7EU9 - chains A and D of the 4 polymer chains in the assembly; structure by X-ray diffraction, 2.35 A resolution.

[Chain A]
Molecule: Cas12i1 D647A mutant
From: Lachnospiraceae bacterium ND2006
Amino-acid sequence (1101 residues; each row starts with the number of its first residue):
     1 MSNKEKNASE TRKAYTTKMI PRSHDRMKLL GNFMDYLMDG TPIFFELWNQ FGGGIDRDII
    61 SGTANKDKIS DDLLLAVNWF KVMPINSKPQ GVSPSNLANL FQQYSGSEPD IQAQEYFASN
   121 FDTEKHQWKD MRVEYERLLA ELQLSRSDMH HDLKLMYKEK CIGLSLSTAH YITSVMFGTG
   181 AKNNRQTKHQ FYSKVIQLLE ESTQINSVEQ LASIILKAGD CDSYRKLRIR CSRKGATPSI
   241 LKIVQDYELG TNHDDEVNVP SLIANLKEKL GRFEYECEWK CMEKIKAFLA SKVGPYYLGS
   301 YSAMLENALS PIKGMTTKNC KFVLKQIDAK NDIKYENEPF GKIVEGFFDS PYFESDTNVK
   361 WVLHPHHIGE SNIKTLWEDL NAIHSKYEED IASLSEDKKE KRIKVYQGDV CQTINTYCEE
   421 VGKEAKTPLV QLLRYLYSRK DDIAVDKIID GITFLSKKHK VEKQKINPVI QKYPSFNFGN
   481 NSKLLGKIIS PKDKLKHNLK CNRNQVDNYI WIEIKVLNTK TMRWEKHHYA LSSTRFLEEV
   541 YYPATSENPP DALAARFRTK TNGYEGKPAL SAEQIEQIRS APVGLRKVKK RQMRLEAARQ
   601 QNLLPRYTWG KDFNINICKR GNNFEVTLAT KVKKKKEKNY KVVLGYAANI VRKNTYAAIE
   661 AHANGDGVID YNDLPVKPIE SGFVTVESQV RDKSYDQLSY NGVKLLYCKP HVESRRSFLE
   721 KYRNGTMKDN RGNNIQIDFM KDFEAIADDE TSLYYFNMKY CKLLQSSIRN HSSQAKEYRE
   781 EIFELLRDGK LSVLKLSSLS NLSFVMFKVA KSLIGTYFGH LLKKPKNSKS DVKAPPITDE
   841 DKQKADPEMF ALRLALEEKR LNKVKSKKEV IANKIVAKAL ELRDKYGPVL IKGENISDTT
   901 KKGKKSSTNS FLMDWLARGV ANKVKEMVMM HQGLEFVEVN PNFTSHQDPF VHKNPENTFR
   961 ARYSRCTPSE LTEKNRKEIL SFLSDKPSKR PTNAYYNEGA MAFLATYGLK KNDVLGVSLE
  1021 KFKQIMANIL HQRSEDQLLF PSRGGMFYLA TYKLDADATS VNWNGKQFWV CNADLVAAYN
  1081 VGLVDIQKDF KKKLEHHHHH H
Disordered / not traced: 1-6, 827-833, 1092-1101
Modified residues: Mse1, Mse19, Mse27, Mse34, Mse38, Mse83, Mse131, Mse149, Mse156, Mse176, Mse282, Mse304, Mse315, Mse522, Mse593, Mse727, Mse740, Mse758, Mse806, Mse849, Mse913, Mse927, Mse929, Mse930, Mse1001, Mse1026, Mse1046 (selenomethionine)

[Chain D]
Molecule: 40-nt DNA strand
Sequence (40 nucleotides; numbered 1 to 40; the number before each row is that of its first residue):
     1 GTCTAGTTCT ATTAAAAGGC AAGGCGCTAC AAGCTCCCCC
Disordered / not traced: 13-17, 30-40

[How chain A and chain D interact]
Residue-residue contacts - 72 pairs, chain A then chain D:
  His170(A) with DT7(D), base contact; DT8(D), base contact
  Tyr171(A) with DT8(D), base contact; DC9(D), base contact
  Ser174(A) with DT7(D), hydrogen bond to the phosphate; DT8(D), base contact
  Val175(A) with DT8(D), phosphate contact
  Gly178(A) with DT7(D), phosphate contact
  Thr179(A) with DT7(D), hydrogen bond to the phosphate
  Gly180(A) with DG6(D), phosphate contact; DT7(D), hydrogen bond to the phosphate
  Ala181(A) with DT7(D), sugar contact
  Lys182(A) with DT7(D), salt bridge to the phosphate; DT8(D), phosphate contact
  Asn183(A) with DT8(D), hydrogen bond to the phosphate
  Lys188(A) with DT8(D), phosphate contact; DC9(D), salt bridge to the phosphate
  Lys234(A) with DT8(D), sugar contact
  Gly235(A) with DT7(D), base contact; DT8(D), sugar contact
  Ala236(A) with DT8(D), hydrogen bond to the base; DC9(D), sugar contact
  Pro238(A) with DC9(D), phosphate contact; DT10(D), phosphate contact
  Ser239(A) with DT10(D), hydrogen bond to the phosphate
  Asn265(A) with DA11(D), phosphate contact; DT12(D), sugar contact
  Lys269(A) with DT10(D), phosphate contact; DA11(D), salt bridge to the phosphate
  Arg272(A) with DC9(D), salt bridge to the phosphate
  Phe273(A) with DC9(D), phosphate contact
  Leu298(A) with DT7(D), base contact
  Asn481(A) with DG6(D), base contact
  Lys515(A) with DA5(D), salt bridge to the phosphate
  Asn649(A) with DC25(D), phosphate contact; DG26(D), phosphate contact
  Ile650(A) with DC25(D), sugar contact; DG26(D), hydrogen bond to the phosphate
  Val651(A) with DG26(D), hydrogen bond to the phosphate
  Arg652(A) with DG26(D), salt bridge to the phosphate; DC27(D), salt bridge to the phosphate
  Tyr755(A) with DT28(D), hydrogen bond to the base; DA29(D), phosphate contact
  Glu894(A) with DG24(D), sugar contact
  Asn895(A) with DG24(D), hydrogen bond to the base
  Ile896(A) with DG24(D), base contact
  Ser897(A) with DG24(D), base contact
  Phe911(A) with DC25(D), base contact; DG26(D), stacking on the base
  Leu912(A) with DC25(D), base contact
  Trp915(A) with DG24(D), sugar contact; DC25(D), base contact
  Asn940(A) with DG23(D), hydrogen bond to the base
  Pro941(A) with DG23(D), base contact; DG24(D), sugar contact
  Asn942(A) with DA22(D), base contact; DG23(D), sugar contact
  Phe943(A) with DG23(D), hydrogen bond to the phosphate; DG24(D), hydrogen bond to the phosphate
  Thr944(A) with DG24(D), hydrogen bond to the phosphate
  Ser945(A) with DG24(D), hydrogen bond to the phosphate; DC25(D), hydrogen bond to the phosphate
  His946(A) with DG24(D), salt bridge to the phosphate
  Arg962(A) with DC25(D), salt bridge to the phosphate
  Lys974(A) with DT28(D), base contact
  Lys989(A) with DA22(D), sugar contact
  Arg990(A) with DA22(D), phosphate contact; DG23(D), salt bridge to the phosphate
  Pro991(A) with DA22(D), phosphate contact; DG23(D), phosphate contact
  Thr992(A) with DG23(D), hydrogen bond to the phosphate
  Asp1074(A) with DC25(D), phosphate contact
Also at the interface, not in a pair above, chain A (59 interface residues in all): Tyr192, Thr237, Ser482, Leu485, Lys526, Ala648, Thr751, Lys904, Ser907, Thr908
Also at the interface, not in a pair above, chain D (17 interface residues in all): DT4

[In short]
The interface between chain A and chain D involves 59 residues on one side and 17 on the other; the contacts
include 17 hydrogen bonds, 10 salt bridges and 1 aromatic stacking contact. Polar contacts include
Ala236(A)-DT8(D), Tyr755(A)-DT28(D) and Asn895(A)-DG24(D).
Here chain A is Cas12i1 D647A mutant (Lachnospiraceae bacterium ND2006) and chain D is a 40-nt DNA strand.
Entry 7EU9 (Crystal structure of the selenomethionine(SeMet)-derived Cas12i1 R-loop complex before target DNA
cleavage) was determined by X-ray diffraction (same publication as 7D2L, 7D3J and 7D8C).
